Entry 6MW3 (electron microscopy, 4.65 A resolution (low resolution: residue-level contacts below are approximate; hydrogen-bond / salt-bridge calls are withheld)); this record covers chains C and D of the 4 polymer chains in the assembly.

[Chain C (and D)]
Protein: Ribonucleoside-diphosphate reductase
From: Bacillus subtilis
Notes: EC 1.17.4.1; chain D of this document is another copy of the same molecule, construct and numbering; everything in this record applies to it too
Reference sequence: A0A162Q3J9 (A0A162Q3J9_BACIU); numbering as in UniProt (aligned over 1-700)
Sequence (700 residues; each row starts with the number of its first residue):
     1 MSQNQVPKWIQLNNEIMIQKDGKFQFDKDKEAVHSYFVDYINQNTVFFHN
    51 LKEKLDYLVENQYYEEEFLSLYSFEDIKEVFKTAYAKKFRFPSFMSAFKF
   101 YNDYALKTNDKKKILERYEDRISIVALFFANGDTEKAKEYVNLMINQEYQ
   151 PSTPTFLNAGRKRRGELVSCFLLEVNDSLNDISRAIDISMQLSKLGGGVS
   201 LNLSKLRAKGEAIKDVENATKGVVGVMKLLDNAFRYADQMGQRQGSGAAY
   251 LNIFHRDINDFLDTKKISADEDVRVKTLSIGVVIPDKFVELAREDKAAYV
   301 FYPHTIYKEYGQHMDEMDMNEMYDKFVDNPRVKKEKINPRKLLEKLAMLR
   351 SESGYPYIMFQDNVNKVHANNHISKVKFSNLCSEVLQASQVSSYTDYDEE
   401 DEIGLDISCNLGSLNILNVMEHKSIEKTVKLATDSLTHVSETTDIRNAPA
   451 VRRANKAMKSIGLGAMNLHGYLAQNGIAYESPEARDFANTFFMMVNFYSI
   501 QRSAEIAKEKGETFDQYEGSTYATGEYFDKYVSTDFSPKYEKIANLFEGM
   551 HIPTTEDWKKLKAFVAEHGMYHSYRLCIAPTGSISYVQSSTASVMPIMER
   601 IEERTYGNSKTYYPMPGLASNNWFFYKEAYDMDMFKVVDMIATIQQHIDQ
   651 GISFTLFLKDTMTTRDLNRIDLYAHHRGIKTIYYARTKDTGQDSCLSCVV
Not modelled in the structure: 1-3, 163-166, 239-245, 688-700 (chain D: 1-3, 163-165, 238-245, 688-700)
Residues lining bound ligands:
  - 2'-deoxyadenosine 5'-triphosphate (DTP), molecule 1: V33, H34, F37, N42, K88, F89, R90, F91
  - 2'-deoxyadenosine 5'-triphosphate (DTP), molecule 2: D177, S178, L179, I182, R207, I213, K214, H304
  - 2'-deoxyadenosine 5'-triphosphate (DTP), molecule 3: K194, Y236, A237
Reported in the primary citation:
  - catalytic residues: C382, Y683, Y684 (citing earlier work)
  - specificity-determining residues: R117 (proposed by the authors, not directly observed)
  - allosteric site: H34, F37, N42, T45, F47, F48, H49, L51, K87 to P92, R117, E119 (by similarity / conservation)

[Chain C / chain D interface]
Contacting residue pairs - 21 pairs, chain C then chain D:
  L179(C) with M190(D); Q191(D)
  S183(C) with D187(D); M190(D)
  D187(C) with S183(D)
  M190(C) with L179(D); S183(D)
  Q191(C) with L179(D); N180(D)
  K221(C) with R235(D); Y236(D)
  K228(C) with K228(D)
  L229(C) with N232(D)
  N232(C) with L229(D)
  R235(C) with K221(D)
  Y236(C) with K221(D)
  E271(C) with E271(D)
  D396(C) with N447(D)
  E399(C) with R446(D)
  R446(C) with E399(D)
  N447(C) with D396(D)
Also at the interface, not in a pair above, chain C (27 interface residues in all): N180, I182, R184, K194, V226, A233, A237, Y397, D398, D401, P449
Also at the interface, not in a pair above, chain D (27 interface residues in all): I182, R184, K194, V226, A233, A237, Y397, D398, D401, P449

[Summary]
The chain C/chain D interface involves 27 residues from each chain. Ligands of chain C: 3 copies of
2'-deoxyadenosine 5'-triphosphate. From the paper: catalytic residues C382(C), Y683(C) and Y684(C); an
allosteric site at H34(C), F37(C) and N42(C) among others.
Chain C and chain D are both Ribonucleoside-diphosphate reductase (Bacillus subtilis); the structure, EM
structure of Bacillus subtilis ribonucleotide reductase inhibited filament composed of NrdE alpha subunit and
NrdF ..., was determined by electron microscopy, deposited together with 6MT9, 6MV9, 6MVE and 6MYX.
